8TJ6 - chains A and B; structure by X-ray diffraction, 2.85 A resolution.

# Chain A
Name: Hemagglutinin HA1 chain
Source organism: Influenza A virus
UniProtKB: O11283 (HEMA_I89A2); residues 11-329 here correspond to UniProt positions 27-345 (UniProt number = residue number + 16)
Chain sequence (323 residues; each row starts with the number of its first residue):
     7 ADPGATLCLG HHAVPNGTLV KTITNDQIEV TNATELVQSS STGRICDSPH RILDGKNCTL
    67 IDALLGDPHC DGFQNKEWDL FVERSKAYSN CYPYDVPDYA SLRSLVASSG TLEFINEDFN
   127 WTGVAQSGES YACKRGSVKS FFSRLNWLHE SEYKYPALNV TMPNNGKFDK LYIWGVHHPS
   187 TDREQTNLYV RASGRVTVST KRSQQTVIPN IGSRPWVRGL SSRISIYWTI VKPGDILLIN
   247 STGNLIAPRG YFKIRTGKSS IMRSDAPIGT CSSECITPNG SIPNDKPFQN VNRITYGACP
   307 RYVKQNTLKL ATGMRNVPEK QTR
Not modelled in the structure: 7-8, 326-329
Differences from the reference sequence: expression tag (7-10)
Cystine bridges: Cys52-Cys277, Cys64-Cys76, Cys97-Cys139, Cys281-Cys305
Glycans and other covalent adducts: glycan linked to Asn38, Asn165; N-acetylglucosamine (NAG) linked to Asn63, Asn126, Asn285
UniProt features mapped onto this chain:
  - site: Arg329 (Cleavage)
  - glycosylation (N-linked (GlcNAc...) asparagine): Asn22, Asn38, Asn63, Asn126, Asn165, Asn246, Asn285
From the paper describing this entry:
  - binding site for N-acetyl-alpha-neuraminic acid: Tyr98, Ser136, His183, Glu190, Ser228

# Chain B
Name: Hemagglutinin HA2 chain
Source organism: Influenza A virus
UniProtKB: O11283 (HEMA_I89A2); residues 1-174 here correspond to UniProt positions 346-519 (UniProt number = residue number + 345)
Chain sequence (174 residues; row label = number of the first residue in the row):
     1 GIFGAIAGFI ENGWEGMVDG WYGFRHQNSE GTGQAADLKS TQAAIDQING KLNRLIEKTN
    61 EKFHQIEKEF SEVEGRIQDL EKYVEDTKID LWSYNAELLV ALENQHTIDL TDSEMNKLFE
   121 KTRKQLRENA EDMGNGCFKI YHKCDNACIG SIRNGTYDHD VYRDEALNNR FQIK
Not modelled in the structure: 173-174
Differences from the reference sequence: conflict Asp19 (Asn364 in O11283)
Cystine bridges: Cys144-Cys148
UniProt features mapped onto this chain:
  - glycosylation: Asn154 (N-linked (GlcNAc...) asparagine)

# How chain A and chain B interact
Disulfides between the chains: Cys14(A)-Cys137(B)
Residue-residue contacts (125):
  Pro9(A) - Lys143(B)
  Pro9(A) - Asn169(B)
  Gly10(A) - Ile140(B)
  Gly10(A) - His142(B)
  Ala11(A) - Gln27(B)
  Ala11(A) - Phe138(B)
  Ala11(A) - Lys139(B)
  Ala11(A) - Ile140(B)  hydrogen bond (backbone-backbone)
  Thr12(A) - Arg25(B)
  Thr12(A) - His26(B)
  Thr12(A) - Gln27(B)  hydrogen bond (backbone-backbone)
  Thr12(A) - Phe138(B)
  Leu13(A) - Phe24(B)  hydrophobic
  Leu13(A) - Arg25(B)
  Leu13(A) - Cys137(B)
  Leu13(A) - Phe138(B)  hydrogen bond (backbone-backbone)
  Leu13(A) - Ile140(B)  hydrophobic
  Leu13(A) - Ile152(B)  hydrophobic
  Cys14(A) - Trp14(B)
  Cys14(A) - Gly23(B)
  Cys14(A) - Phe24(B)
  Cys14(A) - Arg25(B)  hydrogen bond (backbone-backbone)
  Cys14(A) - Gly136(B)
  Cys14(A) - Cys137(B)  disulfide
  Leu15(A) - Ile10(B)
  Leu15(A) - Trp14(B)
  Leu15(A) - Gly23(B)
  Leu15(A) - Phe24(B)  hydrophobic
  Leu15(A) - Leu118(B)  hydrophobic
  Leu15(A) - Gly136(B)  hydrogen bond (backbone-backbone)
  Leu15(A) - Phe138(B)  hydrophobic
  Gly16(A) - Trp14(B)
  Gly16(A) - Tyr22(B)
  Gly16(A) - Gly23(B)  hydrogen bond (backbone-backbone)
  Gly16(A) - Met115(B)
  His17(A) - Ile6(B)
  His17(A) - Asn12(B)
  His17(A) - Gly13(B)
  His17(A) - Trp14(B)  hydrogen bond (backbone-backbone)
  His17(A) - Met17(B)
  His17(A) - Trp21(B)
  His17(A) - Tyr22(B)
  His17(A) - Met115(B)
  His18(A) - Trp14(B)
  His18(A) - Met17(B)
  His18(A) - Gly20(B)
  His18(A) - Trp21(B)  hydrogen bond (backbone-backbone)
  Ala19(A) - Gly13(B)
  Ala19(A) - Trp14(B)  hydrogen bond (backbone-backbone)
  Ala19(A) - Glu15(B)
  Pro21(A) - Glu15(B)
  Val26(A) - Asn104(B)
  Lys27(A) - Glu97(B)  salt bridge
  Lys27(A) - Val100(B)
  Lys27(A) - Ala101(B)
  Lys27(A) - Asn104(B)  hydrogen bond (backbone-side chain)
  Thr28(A) - Ala101(B)
  Thr28(A) - Asn104(B)
  Thr28(A) - Gln105(B)  hydrogen bond
  Thr28(A) - Ile108(B)
  Ile29(A) - Ala101(B)  hydrogen bond (backbone-backbone)
  Ile29(A) - Leu102(B)  hydrophobic
  Ile29(A) - Gln105(B)
  Thr30(A) - Gln105(B)  hydrogen bond
  Arg109(A) - Glu67(B)  salt bridge
  Ser110(A) - His64(B)  hydrogen bond
  Ser114(A) - His64(B)
  Lys264(A) - Phe63(B)
  Ser265(A) - His64(B)
  Ser266(A) - Phe63(B)
  Ser266(A) - His64(B)  hydrogen bond
  Arg269(A) - Glu67(B)  salt bridge
  Arg269(A) - Glu69(B)
  Asp291(A) - Ile56(B)
  Pro293(A) - Leu55(B)
  Pro293(A) - Lys58(B)
  Phe294(A) - Ala96(B)  hydrophobic
  Arg299(A) - Lys68(B)  hydrogen bond (backbone-side chain)
  Arg299(A) - Glu85(B)
  Arg299(A) - Ile89(B)
  Thr301(A) - Gln65(B)  hydrogen bond (backbone-side chain)
  Tyr302(A) - Lys62(B)
  Tyr302(A) - Phe63(B)  hydrophobic
  Gly303(A) - Asn60(B)
  Gly303(A) - Glu61(B)
  Gly303(A) - Lys62(B)  hydrogen bond (backbone-backbone)
  Gly303(A) - Phe63(B)
  Ala304(A) - Asn60(B)
  Ala304(A) - Glu61(B)
  Cys305(A) - Asn60(B)  hydrogen bond (backbone-side chain)
  Pro306(A) - Asn60(B)
  Arg307(A) - Asn60(B)  hydrogen bond
  Arg307(A) - Trp92(B)
  Tyr308(A) - Ile89(B)  hydrophobic
  Val309(A) - Trp92(B)
  Val309(A) - Ser93(B)
  Lys310(A) - Ile89(B)
  Lys310(A) - Asp90(B)
  Lys310(A) - Ser93(B)  hydrogen bond (backbone-side chain)
  Gln311(A) - Ser93(B)  hydrogen bond (side chain-backbone)
  Gln311(A) - Glu97(B)  hydrogen bond
  Leu314(A) - Ala96(B)  hydrophobic
  Leu314(A) - Val100(B)  hydrophobic
  Lys315(A) - Asn104(B)  hydrogen bond (backbone-side chain)
  Leu316(A) - Leu52(B)  hydrophobic
  Leu316(A) - Leu55(B)  hydrophobic
  Leu316(A) - Glu103(B)
  Leu316(A) - Asn104(B)
  Ala317(A) - Asn104(B)  hydrogen bond (backbone-side chain)
  Ala317(A) - Thr107(B)
  Thr318(A) - Trp21(B)
  Thr318(A) - Ile48(B)
  Gly319(A) - Trp21(B)
  Gly319(A) - Thr107(B)
  Met320(A) - Ile6(B)  hydrophobic
  Met320(A) - Trp21(B)
  Met320(A) - Tyr22(B)  hydrophobic
  Met320(A) - Thr111(B)
  Arg321(A) - Ala7(B)
  Val323(A) - Ala7(B)  hydrophobic
  Val323(A) - Glu11(B)
  Val323(A) - Asn12(B)
  Val323(A) - Gly13(B)  hydrogen bond (backbone-backbone)
  Pro324(A) - Glu15(B)
  Glu325(A) - Asn12(B)
Also at the interface, not in a pair above, chain A (58 interface residues in all): Val20, Ile34, Val36, Thr40, Leu42, Ala113, Ile267, Ile300
Also at the interface, not in a pair above, chain B (66 interface residues in all): Asn28, Asp86, Lys88, Leu99, Phe119, Thr122, Tyr141, Cys144

# Summary
58 residues of chain A face 66 of chain B across their interface, with 1 disulfide bond, 26 hydrogen bonds and
3 salt bridges. Polar contacts include Lys27(A)-Glu97(B), Arg109(A)-Glu67(B) and Arg269(A)-Glu67(B). From the
paper: a binding site for N-acetyl-alpha-neuraminic acid at Tyr98(A), Ser136(A) and His183(A) among others.
Chain A is Hemagglutinin HA1 chain and chain B is Hemagglutinin HA2 chain, both from Influenza A virus; the
structure, CRYSTAL STRUCTURE OF THE A/Beijing/353/1989(H3N2) INFLUENZA VIRUS HEMAGGLUTININ WITH HUMAN RECEPTOR
ANALOG 6'-SLN, was determined by X-ray diffraction (same publication as 8TJ4, 8TJ7, 8TJ8, 8TJ9, 8TJA and
8TJB).
